PDB entry 2J38 | X-ray diffraction, 2.10 A resolution | chains A and B

== Chain A ==
Name: Activated factor xa heavy chain
Organism: Homo sapiens
Notes: EC 3.4.21.6; fragment: activated desgla, residues 235-488
UniProtKB: P00742 (FA10_HUMAN); the construct lacks a stretch of the UniProt sequence and is renumbered around it, so the offset changes along the chain: 16-61 = UniProt 235-280; 62-124 = UniProt 282-344; 125-131 = UniProt 346-352; 132-145 = UniProt 355-368; 4 more segments
Amino-acid sequence (254 residues; row label = number of the first residue in the row; note: 2 numbers in that range are skipped by the numbering (no residue carries them; nothing is unmodelled there); a row labelled like 131A-131B holds insertion residues (131A, then the next letters in order)):
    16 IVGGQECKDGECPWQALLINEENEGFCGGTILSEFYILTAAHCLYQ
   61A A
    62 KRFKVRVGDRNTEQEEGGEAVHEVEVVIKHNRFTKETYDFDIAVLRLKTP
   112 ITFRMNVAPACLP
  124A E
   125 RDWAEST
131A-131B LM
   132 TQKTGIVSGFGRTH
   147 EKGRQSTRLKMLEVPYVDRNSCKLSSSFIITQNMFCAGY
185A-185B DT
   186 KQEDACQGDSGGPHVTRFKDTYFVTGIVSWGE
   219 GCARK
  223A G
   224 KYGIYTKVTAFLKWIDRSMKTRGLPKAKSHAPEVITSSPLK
Disordered / not traced: 245-264
Disulfides: Cys22-Cys27, Cys42-Cys58, Cys168-Cys182, Cys191-Cys220
Bound ions: Ca2+: Asp70, Asn72, Gln75, Glu80
Residues lining bound ligands: GS5 (5-chloro-N-{(3S)-1-[(1S)-1-methyl-2-morpholin-4-yl-2-oxoethyl]-2-oxopyrrolidin-3-yl}-1-benzothiophene-2-sulfonamide): Lys96, Glu97, Thr98, Tyr99, Phe174, Asp189, Ala190, Cys191, Gln192, Ser195, Val213, Ser214, Trp215, Gly216, Glu217, Gly219, Cys220, Gly226, Ile227, Tyr228

== Chain B ==
Name: Factor X light chain
Organism: Homo sapiens
Notes: EC 3.4.21.6; fragment: activated desgla, residues 46-179
UniProtKB: P00742 (FA10_HUMAN); residues -82 to 51 here correspond to UniProt positions 46-179 (UniProt number = residue number + 128)
Amino-acid sequence (134 residues; row label = number of the first residue in the row; numbers below 1 keep their minus sign (Glu-82 is residue -82)):
   -82 EEMKKGHLERECMEETCSYEEAREVFEDSDKTNEFWNKYKDGDQCETSPC
   -32 QNQGKCKDGLGEYTCTCLEGFEGKNCELFTRKLCSLDNGDCDQFCHEEQN
    18 SVVCSCARGYTLADNGKACIPTGPYPCGKQTLER
Disordered / not traced: -82 to -2, 50-51
Disulfides: Cys1-Cys12, Cys8-Cys21, Cys23-Cys36

== How chain A and chain B interact ==
Inter-chain disulfides: Cys122(A)-Cys44(B)
Pairs across the interface - 39 pairs, chain A then chain B:
  Gly25(A) - Gln47(B)
  Gly25(A) - Thr48(B)  hydrogen bond (backbone-backbone)
  Glu26(A) - Gln47(B)  hydrogen bond (backbone-side chain)
  Pro28(A) - Lys46(B)
  Trp29(A) - Gly45(B)
  Trp29(A) - Lys46(B)
  Phe114(A) - Tyr42(B)  hydrophobic
  Arg115(A) - Tyr42(B)
  Arg115(A) - Thr48(B)
  Met116(A) - Tyr42(B)
  Met116(A) - Thr48(B)  hydrogen bond
  Met116(A) - Leu49(B)
  Asn117(A) - Thr48(B)  hydrogen bond (backbone-side chain)
  Pro120(A) - Tyr42(B)
  Pro120(A) - Cys44(B)
  Pro120(A) - Gly45(B)  hydrogen bond (backbone-backbone)
  Ala121(A) - Cys44(B)
  Ala121(A) - Gly45(B)
  Cys122(A) - Cys44(B)  disulfide
  Cys122(A) - Gly45(B)
  Leu123(A) - Phe11(B)
  Pro124(A) - Phe11(B)  hydrophobic
  Glu124A(A) - Phe11(B)
  Trp127(A) - Asn5(B)  hydrogen bond
  Trp127(A) - Gln10(B)  hydrogen bond (side chain-backbone)
  Trp127(A) - Phe11(B)  hydrophobic
  Trp127(A) - Cys12(B)
  Phe203(A) - Asn5(B)
  Phe203(A) - Asp9(B)
  Lys204(A) - Cys8(B)
  Lys204(A) - Lys46(B)
  Asp205(A) - Gly45(B)
  Asp205(A) - Lys46(B)  hydrogen bond (backbone-side chain)
  Thr206(A) - Gly45(B)
  Thr206(A) - Lys46(B)  hydrogen bond
  Tyr207(A) - Gly45(B)  hydrogen bond (backbone-backbone)
  Tyr207(A) - Gln47(B)  hydrogen bond
  Phe208(A) - Gln10(B)
  Phe208(A) - Phe11(B)  hydrophobic
Interface residues without a listed pair, chain A (25 interface residues in all): Val118, Ala119, Thr131, Lys243
Interface residues without a listed pair, chain B (18 interface residues in all): Ser22, Ala24, Arg25, Tyr27, Pro43

== Summary ==
Chain A and chain B form an interface of 25 and 18 residues respectively; the contacts include 1 disulfide
bond and 11 hydrogen bonds. Among the polar pairs are Glu26(A)-Gln47(B), Met116(A)-Thr48(B) and
Asn117(A)-Thr48(B). Bound to chain A: compound GS5.
Chain A is Activated factor xa heavy chain and chain B is Factor X light chain, both from Homo sapiens; the
structure, Crystal structure of a human factor xa inhibitor complex, was determined by X-ray diffraction.
